PDB entry 1R0I | X-ray diffraction, 1.50 A resolution | chain A

Chain A:
Molecule: Rubredoxin
Organism: Clostridium pasteurianum
UniProt: P00268 (RUBR_CLOPA); residues 1-54 here = UniProt positions 1-54
Chain sequence (54 residues; row label = number of the first residue in the row):
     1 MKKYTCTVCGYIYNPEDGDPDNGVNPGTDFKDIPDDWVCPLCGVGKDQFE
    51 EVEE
Not modelled in the structure: 54
Bound ions: Cd2+: C6, C9, C39, C42
Curated features (UniProtKB/Swiss-Prot):
  - binding site (Fe cation): C6, C9, C39, C42
  - modified residue: M1 (N-formylmethionine)

Summary:
C6, C9, C39 and C42 coordinate Cd2+. UniProt lists 4 Fe cation-binding residues.
Chain A is Rubredoxin (Clostridium pasteurianum); the structure, cadmium-substituted rubredoxin, was
determined by X-ray diffraction together with 1R0F, 1R0G, 1R0H and 1R0J from the same study.
